PDB entry 3NOG | X-ray diffraction, 3.34 A resolution | chains A and E of the 5 polymer chains in the assembly

== Chain A ==
Molecule: Acriflavine resistance protein B
Organism: Escherichia coli
UniProtKB: P31224 (ACRB_ECOLI); residues 1-1049 here = UniProt positions 1-1049
Amino-acid sequence (1049 residues; numbered 1 to 1049; the number before each row is that of its first residue):
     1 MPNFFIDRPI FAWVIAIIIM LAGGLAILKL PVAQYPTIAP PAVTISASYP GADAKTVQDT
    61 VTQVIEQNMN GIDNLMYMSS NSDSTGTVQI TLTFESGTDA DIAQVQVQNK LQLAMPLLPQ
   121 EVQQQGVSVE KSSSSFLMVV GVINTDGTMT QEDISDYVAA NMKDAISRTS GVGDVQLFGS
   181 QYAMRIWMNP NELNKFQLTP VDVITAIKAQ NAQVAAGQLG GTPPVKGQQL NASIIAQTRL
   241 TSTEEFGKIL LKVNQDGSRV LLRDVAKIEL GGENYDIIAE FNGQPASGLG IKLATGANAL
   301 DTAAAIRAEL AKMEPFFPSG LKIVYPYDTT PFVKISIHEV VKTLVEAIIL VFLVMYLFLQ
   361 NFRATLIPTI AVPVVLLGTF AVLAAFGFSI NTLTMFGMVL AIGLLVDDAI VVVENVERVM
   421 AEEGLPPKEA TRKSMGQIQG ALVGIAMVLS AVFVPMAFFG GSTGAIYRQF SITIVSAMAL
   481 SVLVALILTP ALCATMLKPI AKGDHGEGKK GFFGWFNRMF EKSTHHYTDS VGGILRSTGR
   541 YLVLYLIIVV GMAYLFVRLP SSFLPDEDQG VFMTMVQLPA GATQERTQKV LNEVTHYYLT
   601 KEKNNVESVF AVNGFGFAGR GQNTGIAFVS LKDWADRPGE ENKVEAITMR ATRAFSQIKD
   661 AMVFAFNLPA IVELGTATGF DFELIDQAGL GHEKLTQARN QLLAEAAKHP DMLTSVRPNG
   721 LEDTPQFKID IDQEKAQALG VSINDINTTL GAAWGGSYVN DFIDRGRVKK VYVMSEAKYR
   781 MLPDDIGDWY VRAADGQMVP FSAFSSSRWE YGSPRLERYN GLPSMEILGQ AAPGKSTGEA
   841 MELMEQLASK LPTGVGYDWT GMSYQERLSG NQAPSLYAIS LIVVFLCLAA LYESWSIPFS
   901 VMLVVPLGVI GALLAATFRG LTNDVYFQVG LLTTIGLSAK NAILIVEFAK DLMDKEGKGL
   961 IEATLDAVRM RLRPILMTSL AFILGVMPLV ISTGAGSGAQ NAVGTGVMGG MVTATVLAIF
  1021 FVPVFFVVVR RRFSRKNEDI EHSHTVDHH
Disordered / not traced: 507-512, 673-677, 862-871, 1034-1049
Modified residues: Met-1 (n-formylmethionine; FME)
UniProt features mapped onto this chain:
  - mutagenesis: His-526 (H526Y: Partially restores chloramphenicol resistance to an AcrZ G30R mutant)

== Chain E ==
Molecule: Designed ankyrin repeat protein
Organism: synthetic construct
Amino-acid sequence (169 residues; each row starts with the number of its first residue):
     1 MRGSHHHHHH GSDLGKKLLE AARAGQDDEV RILMANGADV NASDHVGWTP LHLAAYFGHL
    61 EIVEVLLKNG ADVNADDSLG VTPLHLAADR GHLEVVEVLL KNGADVNAND HNGFTPLHLA
   121 ANIGHLEIVE VLLKHGADVN AQDKFGKTAF DISIDNGNED LAEILQKLN
Disordered / not traced: 1-12, 148-150, 167-169

== How chain A and chain E interact ==
Pairs across the interface (10; chain A residue first):
  Ser-802(A) / Lys-144(E)
  Ser-806(A) / Asn-112(E)
  Ser-806(A) / Phe-114(E)
  Ser-807(A) / Leu-79(E)
  Ser-807(A) / His-111(E)
  Ser-807(A) / Asn-112(E)  hydrogen bond (backbone-side chain)
  Trp-809(A) / Val-46(E)
  Trp-809(A) / Asp-77(E)
  Trp-809(A) / Ser-78(E)  hydrogen bond
  Trp-809(A) / Leu-79(E)
Interface residues without a listed pair, chain A (9 interface residues in all): Phe-727, Ser-805, Arg-808, Glu-810, Tyr-811
Interface residues without a listed pair, chain E (10 interface residues in all): Trp-48, Tyr-56

== Summary ==
The interface between chain A and chain E involves 9 residues on one side and 10 on the other, with 2 hydrogen
bonds. Polar pairs include Ser-807(A)/Asn-112(E) and Trp-809(A)/Ser-78(E). Curated annotation (UniProt) lists
one mutagenesis site on chain A.
Chain A is Acriflavine resistance protein B (Escherichia coli) and chain E is Designed ankyrin repeat protein
(synthetic construct); the structure, Designed ankyrin repeat protein (DARPin) Binders to AcrB: Plasticity of
the Interface, was determined by X-ray diffraction (same publication as 3NOC).
